Entry 8RAI (X-ray diffraction, 2.00 A resolution); this record covers chain A.

[Chain A]
Protein: Aminotransferase class IV
Organism: Haliscomenobacter hydrossis DSM 1100
UniProt: F4KWH0 (F4KWH0_HALH1); residues 1-281 here = UniProt positions 1-281
Sequence (283 residues; each row starts with the number of its first residue; numbers below 1 keep their minus sign (Gly-1 is residue -1)):
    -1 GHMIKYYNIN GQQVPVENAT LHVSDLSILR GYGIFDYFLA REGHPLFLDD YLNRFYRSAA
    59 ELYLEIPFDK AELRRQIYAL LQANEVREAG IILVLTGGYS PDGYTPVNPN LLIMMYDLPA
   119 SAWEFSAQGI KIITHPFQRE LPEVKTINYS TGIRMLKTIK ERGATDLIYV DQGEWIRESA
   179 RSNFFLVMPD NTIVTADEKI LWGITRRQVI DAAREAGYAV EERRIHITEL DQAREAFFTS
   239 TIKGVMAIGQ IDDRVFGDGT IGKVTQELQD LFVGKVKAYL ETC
Not modelled in the structure: -1
Sequence notes: expression tag (-1 to 0); engineered mutation Ile90 (Arg in F4KWH0)
Small-molecule neighbours: phenylhydrazine (ZXN; [6-methyl-5-oxidanyl-4-[(2-phenylhydrazinyl)methyl]pyridin-3-yl]methyl dihydrogen phosphate): Arg28, Phe33, Tyr35, Tyr49, Arg52, Arg137, Lys143, Tyr147, Glu176, Ser177, Ala178, Arg179, Ser180, Asn181, Leu199, Gly201, Ile202, Thr203, Arg204, Thr237, Ser238, Thr239

[Overview]
Bound to chain A: phenylhydrazine.
Chain A is Aminotransferase class IV (Haliscomenobacter hydrossis DSM 1100); the structure, Crystal structure
of D-amino acid transaminase from Haliscomenobacter hydrossis point mutant R90I complexed with
phenylhydrazine, was determined by X-ray diffraction together with 8RAF from the same study.
